4EX5 - chains A and B; structure by X-ray diffraction, 2.40 A resolution.

[Chain A (and B)]
Molecule: Lysine--tRNA ligase
Source organism: Burkholderia thailandensis
Notes: EC 6.1.1.6; chain B of this document is another copy of the same molecule, construct and numbering; everything in this record applies to it too
Reference sequence: Q2SXD6 (SYK_BURTA); residue numbers follow UniProt; this construct covers 1-508
Sequence (529 residues; each row starts with the number of its first residue; numbers below 1 keep their minus sign (Met-20 is residue -20)):
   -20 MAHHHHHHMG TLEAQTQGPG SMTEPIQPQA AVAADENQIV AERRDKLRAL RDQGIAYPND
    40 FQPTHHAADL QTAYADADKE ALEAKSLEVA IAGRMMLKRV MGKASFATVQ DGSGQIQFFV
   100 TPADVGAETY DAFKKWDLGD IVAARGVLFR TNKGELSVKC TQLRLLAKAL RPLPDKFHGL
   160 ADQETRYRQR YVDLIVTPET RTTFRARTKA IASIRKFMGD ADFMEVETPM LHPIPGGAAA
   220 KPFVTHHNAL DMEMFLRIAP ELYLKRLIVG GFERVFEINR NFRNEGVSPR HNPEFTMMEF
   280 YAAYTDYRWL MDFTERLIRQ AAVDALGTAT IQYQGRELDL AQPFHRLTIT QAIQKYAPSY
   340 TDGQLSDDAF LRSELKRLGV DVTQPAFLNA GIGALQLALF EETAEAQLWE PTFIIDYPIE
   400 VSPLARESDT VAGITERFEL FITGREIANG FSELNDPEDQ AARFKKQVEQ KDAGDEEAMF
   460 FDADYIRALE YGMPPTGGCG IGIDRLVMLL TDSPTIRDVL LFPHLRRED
Unresolved in the structure: -20 to 14, 155-160, 507-508 (chain B: -20 to 13, 154-160, 507-508)
Differences from the reference sequence: initiating methionine (-20); expression tag (-19 to 0)
Ligand contacts: lysine (LYS): Gly216, Ala217, Ala238, Glu240, Lys244, Arg262, Met276, Glu278, Tyr280, Asn428, Gly429, Phe430, Glu432, Gly477, Cys478, Gly479
Curated features (UniProtKB/Swiss-Prot):
  - binding site (Mg(2+)): Glu418, Glu425

[How chain A and chain B interact]
Pairs across the interface (195):
  Arg23(A) - Glu437(B)  salt bridge
  Arg23(A) - Glu469(B)  salt bridge
  Leu26(A) - Glu437(B)
  Arg30(A) - Asp435(B)  salt bridge
  Arg30(A) - Glu437(B)  salt bridge
  Ile34(A) - Arg405(B)
  Ile34(A) - Asp408(B)
  Tyr36(A) - Arg405(B)  hydrogen bond (backbone-side chain)
  Tyr36(A) - Asn434(B)
  Tyr36(A) - Asp435(B)
  Tyr36(A) - Pro436(B)
  Pro37(A) - Arg405(B)
  Pro37(A) - Pro474(B)
  Asn38(A) - Asp285(B)
  Asn38(A) - Arg405(B)
  Asn38(A) - Glu415(B)  hydrogen bond
  Asn38(A) - Ser431(B)
  Asn38(A) - Pro474(B)
  Phe40(A) - Tyr283(B)
  Gln41(A) - Tyr283(B)
  Pro42(A) - Tyr283(B)
  His45(A) - Glu252(B)  salt bridge
  Ala71(A) - Tyr283(B)  hydrophobic
  Gly72(A) - Tyr283(B)
  Arg73(A) - Val248(B)  hydrogen bond (side chain-backbone)
  Arg73(A) - Tyr470(B)  hydrogen bond (side chain-backbone)
  Arg73(A) - Gly471(B)  hydrogen bond (side chain-backbone)
  Asp90(A) - Glu252(B)
  Gly91(A) - Gly250(B)
  Gly91(A) - Glu252(B)  hydrogen bond (backbone-side chain)
  Ile120(A) - Tyr283(B)
  Leu145(A) - Tyr283(B)  hydrophobic
  Ala146(A) - Met472(B)
  Lys147(A) - Gly471(B)
  Ala148(A) - Glu469(B)
  Ala148(A) - Tyr470(B)
  Leu149(A) - Pro436(B)  hydrophobic
  Leu149(A) - Glu469(B)  hydrogen bond (backbone-backbone)
  Arg150(A) - Arg466(B)
  Arg150(A) - Glu469(B)  salt bridge
  Arg150(A) - Tyr470(B)
  Pro151(A) - Tyr470(B)
  Gln168(A) - Arg466(B)
  Gln168(A) - Tyr470(B)  hydrogen bond
  Tyr170(A) - Arg245(B)
  Tyr170(A) - Gly249(B)
  Tyr170(A) - Arg466(B)
  Tyr170(A) - Ala467(B)  hydrophobic
  Tyr170(A) - Tyr470(B)  hydrophobic
  Val171(A) - Tyr470(B)
  Leu173(A) - Leu246(B)  hydrophobic
  Leu173(A) - Gly249(B)
  Leu173(A) - Phe251(B)  hydrophobic
  Ile174(A) - Val248(B)
  Ile174(A) - Gly249(B)
  Arg180(A) - Gly249(B)  hydrogen bond (side chain-backbone)
  Arg180(A) - Gly250(B)
  Phe183(A) - Met203(B)
  Arg184(A) - Met203(B)
  Arg184(A) - Phe251(B)
  Arg186(A) - Glu206(B)  salt bridge
  Thr187(A) - Met203(B)
  Thr187(A) - Glu204(B)  hydrogen bond (side chain-backbone)
  Ile190(A) - Glu206(B)
  Arg194(A) - Arg194(B)
  Met203(A) - Phe183(B)
  Met203(A) - Arg184(B)
  Met203(A) - Thr187(B)
  Glu204(A) - Thr187(B)  hydrogen bond (backbone-side chain)
  Val205(A) - Leu500(B)  hydrophobic
  Glu206(A) - Arg186(B)  salt bridge
  Glu206(A) - Ile190(B)
  Glu206(A) - Arg259(B)  salt bridge
  Glu206(A) - Thr275(B)  hydrogen bond
  Glu206(A) - Leu500(B)
  Thr207(A) - Arg259(B)  hydrogen bond (backbone-side chain)
  Pro208(A) - Arg259(B)
  Pro208(A) - Glu273(B)
  Pro208(A) - Phe501(B)  hydrophobic
  Met209(A) - Met209(B)  hydrophobic
  Met209(A) - Arg259(B)
  Met209(A) - Phe261(B)  hydrophobic
  Met209(A) - Glu273(B)  hydrogen bond (backbone-side chain)
  Leu210(A) - Leu235(B)  hydrophobic
  Leu210(A) - Glu273(B)  hydrogen bond (backbone-side chain)
  Phe222(A) - Leu210(B)  hydrophobic
  Phe222(A) - Thr224(B)
  Phe222(A) - His225(B)
  Phe222(A) - His226(B)
  Phe222(A) - Met233(B)  hydrophobic
  Val223(A) - Val223(B)
  Val223(A) - Thr224(B)  hydrogen bond (backbone-side chain)
  Thr224(A) - Phe222(B)
  Thr224(A) - Val223(B)  hydrogen bond (side chain-backbone)
  His225(A) - Phe222(B)
  His225(A) - Asn263(B)  hydrogen bond (backbone-side chain)
  His226(A) - Phe222(B)
  His226(A) - Asn263(B)
  His226(A) - Glu264(B)  hydrogen bond (side chain-backbone)
  Asn227(A) - Asn263(B)  hydrogen bond (backbone-side chain)
  Leu229(A) - Arg506(B)  hydrogen bond (backbone-side chain)
  Met231(A) - Leu504(B)  hydrophobic
  Met233(A) - His503(B)
  Leu235(A) - Leu210(B)  hydrophobic
  Leu235(A) - Leu235(B)  hydrophobic
  Tyr242(A) - Phe501(B)
  Arg245(A) - Tyr170(B)
  Arg245(A) - Phe501(B)
  Leu246(A) - Leu173(B)  hydrophobic
  Leu246(A) - Leu500(B)  hydrophobic
  Leu246(A) - Phe501(B)  hydrophobic
  Val248(A) - Arg73(B)  hydrogen bond (backbone-side chain)
  Val248(A) - Tyr170(B)  hydrophobic
  Val248(A) - Ile174(B)
  Gly249(A) - Tyr170(B)
  Gly249(A) - Leu173(B)
  Gly249(A) - Ile174(B)
  Gly250(A) - Gly91(B)
  Phe251(A) - Leu173(B)  hydrophobic
  Phe251(A) - Arg184(B)
  Glu252(A) - His45(B)  salt bridge
  Glu252(A) - Asp90(B)
  Glu252(A) - Gly91(B)  hydrogen bond (side chain-backbone)
  Glu256(A) - Arg259(B)  salt bridge
  Asn258(A) - Asn258(B)  hydrogen bond
  Asn258(A) - Arg259(B)
  Arg259(A) - Glu206(B)  salt bridge
  Arg259(A) - Thr207(B)  hydrogen bond (side chain-backbone)
  Arg259(A) - Pro208(B)
  Arg259(A) - Met209(B)
  Arg259(A) - Glu256(B)  salt bridge
  Arg259(A) - Asn258(B)
  Phe261(A) - Met209(B)  hydrophobic
  Phe261(A) - Leu210(B)  hydrophobic
  Asn263(A) - His225(B)  hydrogen bond (side chain-backbone)
  Asn263(A) - His226(B)
  Asn263(A) - Asn227(B)  hydrogen bond
  Glu264(A) - His226(B)  hydrogen bond (backbone-side chain)
  Glu264(A) - Ala228(B)
  Pro272(A) - His226(B)
  Glu273(A) - Pro208(B)
  Glu273(A) - Met209(B)  hydrogen bond (side chain-backbone)
  Glu273(A) - Leu210(B)  hydrogen bond (side chain-backbone)
  Thr275(A) - Glu206(B)  hydrogen bond
  Tyr283(A) - Pro42(B)
  Tyr283(A) - Ala71(B)  hydrophobic
  Tyr283(A) - Gly72(B)
  Tyr283(A) - Ile120(B)
  Tyr283(A) - Leu145(B)  hydrophobic
  Asp285(A) - Asn38(B)
  Arg405(A) - Ile34(B)
  Arg405(A) - Tyr36(B)  hydrogen bond (side chain-backbone)
  Arg405(A) - Asn38(B)
  Asp408(A) - Ile34(B)
  Glu415(A) - Asn38(B)  hydrogen bond
  Ser431(A) - Asn38(B)
  Asn434(A) - Tyr36(B)
  Asp435(A) - Arg30(B)  salt bridge
  Asp435(A) - Tyr36(B)
  Pro436(A) - Tyr36(B)
  Pro436(A) - Leu149(B)  hydrophobic
  Glu437(A) - Arg23(B)  salt bridge
  Glu437(A) - Leu26(B)
  Glu437(A) - Arg30(B)  salt bridge
  Arg466(A) - Arg150(B)
  Arg466(A) - Gln168(B)
  Arg466(A) - Tyr170(B)
  Ala467(A) - Tyr170(B)  hydrophobic
  Glu469(A) - Arg23(B)  salt bridge
  Glu469(A) - Ala148(B)
  Glu469(A) - Leu149(B)  hydrogen bond (backbone-backbone)
  Glu469(A) - Arg150(B)  salt bridge
  Tyr470(A) - Arg73(B)  hydrogen bond (backbone-side chain)
  Tyr470(A) - Ala148(B)
  Tyr470(A) - Arg150(B)
  Tyr470(A) - Pro151(B)
  Tyr470(A) - Gln168(B)  hydrogen bond
  Tyr470(A) - Tyr170(B)  hydrophobic
  Tyr470(A) - Val171(B)
  Gly471(A) - Arg73(B)  hydrogen bond (backbone-side chain)
  Gly471(A) - Lys147(B)
  Met472(A) - Ala146(B)
  Pro474(A) - Pro37(B)
  Pro474(A) - Asn38(B)
  Leu500(A) - Val205(B)  hydrophobic
  Leu500(A) - Glu206(B)
  Leu500(A) - Leu246(B)  hydrophobic
  Phe501(A) - Pro208(B)  hydrophobic
  Phe501(A) - Tyr242(B)
  Phe501(A) - Arg245(B)
  Phe501(A) - Leu246(B)  hydrophobic
  His503(A) - Leu229(B)
  His503(A) - Met231(B)
  His503(A) - Met233(B)  hydrogen bond
  Leu504(A) - Met231(B)
Other interface residues (no listed pair), chain A (102 interface residues in all): Gly118, Leu152, Arg167, Ala228, Gly265, Val266, Asp463, Pro473, Arg505, Arg506
Other interface residues (no listed pair), chain B (100 interface residues in all): Glu15, Phe40, Gly118, Arg167, Arg180, Gly265, Val266, Pro272, Asp463, Pro473

[Overview]
102 residues of chain A and 100 residues of chain B are in contact; the contacts include 38 hydrogen bonds and
18 salt bridges. Polar contacts include Arg23(A)-Glu437(B), Arg23(A)-Glu469(B) and Arg30(A)-Asp435(B). Bound
to chain A: lysine.
Both chains are Lysine--tRNA ligase (Burkholderia thailandensis). Entry 4EX5 (Crystal structure of lysyl-tRNA
synthetase LysRS from Burkholderia thailandensis bound to lysine) was determined by X-ray diffraction,
deposited together with 4GRI, 4G6Z, 4E51, 3TZE and 3SP1.
